8TIE - chains q and r of the 14 polymer chains in the assembly; structure by electron microscopy, 8.10 A resolution (very low resolution: no residue pairs are listed; an interface is given only as per-side residue counts).

== Chain q ==
Molecule: Nucleoporin NUP84
Organism: Saccharomyces cerevisiae
UniProt: P52891 (NUP84_YEAST); residues 1-726 here = UniProt positions 1-726
Chain sequence (726 residues; each row starts with the number of its first residue):
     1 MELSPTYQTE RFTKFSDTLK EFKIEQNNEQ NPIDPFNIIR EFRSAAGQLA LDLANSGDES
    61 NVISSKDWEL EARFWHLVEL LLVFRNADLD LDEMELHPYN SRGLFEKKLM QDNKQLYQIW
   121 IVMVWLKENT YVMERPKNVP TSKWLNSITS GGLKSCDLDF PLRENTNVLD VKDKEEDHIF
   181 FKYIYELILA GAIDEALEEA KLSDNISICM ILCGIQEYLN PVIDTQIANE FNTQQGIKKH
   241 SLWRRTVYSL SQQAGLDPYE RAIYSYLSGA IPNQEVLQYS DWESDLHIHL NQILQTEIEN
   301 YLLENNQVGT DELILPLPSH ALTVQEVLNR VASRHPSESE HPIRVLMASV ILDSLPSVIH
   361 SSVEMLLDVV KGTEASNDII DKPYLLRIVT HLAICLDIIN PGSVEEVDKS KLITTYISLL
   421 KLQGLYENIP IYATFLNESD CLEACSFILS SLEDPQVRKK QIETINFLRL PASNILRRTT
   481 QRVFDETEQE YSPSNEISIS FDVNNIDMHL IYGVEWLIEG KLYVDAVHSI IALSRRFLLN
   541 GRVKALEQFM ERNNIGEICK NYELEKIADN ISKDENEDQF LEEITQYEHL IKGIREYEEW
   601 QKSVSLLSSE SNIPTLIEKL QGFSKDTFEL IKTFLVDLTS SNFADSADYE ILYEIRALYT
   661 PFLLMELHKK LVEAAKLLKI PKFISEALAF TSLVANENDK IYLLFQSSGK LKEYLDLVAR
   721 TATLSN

== Chain r ==
Molecule: NUP133 isoform 1
Organism: Saccharomyces cerevisiae
UniProt: A0A6V8RYD2 (A0A6V8RYD2_YEASX); numbering as in UniProt (aligned over 1-1157)
Chain sequence (1157 residues; numbered 1 to 1157; the number before each row is that of its first residue):
     1 MSEKKVHLRL RKELSVPIAV VENESLAQLS YEEESQASLM DISMEQQQLR LHSHFDNSKV
    61 FTENNRYIVK TLQTDYSSGF SNDDELNGYI DMQIGYGLVN DHKKVYIWNI HSTQKDTPYI
   121 TVPFRSDDND EIAVAPRCIL TFPATMDESP LALNPNDQDE TGGLIIIKGS KAIYYEDINS
   181 INNLNFKLSE KFSHELELPI NSSGGEKCDL MLNCEPAGIV LSTNMGRIFF ITIRNSMGKP
   241 QLKLGKLLNK PFKLGIWSKI FNTNSSVVSL RNGPILGKGT RLVYITTNKG IFQTWQLSAT
   301 NSHPTKLIDV NIYEAILESL QDLYPFAHGT LKIWDSHPLQ DESSQLFLSS IYDSSCNETY
   361 YILSTIIFDS SSNSFTIFST YRLNTFMESI TDTKFKPKIF IPQMENANDT NEVTSILVMF
   421 PNAVVITQVN SKLDSSYSMR RKWEDIVSLR NDIDIIGSGY DSKSLYVLTK QMGVLQFFVK
   481 ENEETNSKPE VGFVKSHVDQ AVYFSKINAN PIDFNLPPEI SLDQESIEHD LKLTSEEIFH
   541 SNGKYIPPML NTLGQHLSVR KEFFQNFLTF VAKNFNYKIS PELKLDLIEK FEILNCCIKF
   601 NSIIRQSDVL NDIWEKTLSN YNLTQNEHLT TKTVVINSPD VFPVIFKQFL NHVVFVLFPS
   661 QNQNFKLNVT NLINLCFYDG ILEEGEKTIR YELLELDPME VDTSKLPWFI NFDYLNCINQ
   721 CFFDFTFACE EEGSLDSYKE GLLKIVKILY YQFNQFKIWI NTQPVKSVNA NDNFININNL
   781 YDDNHLDWNH VLCKVNLKEQ CIQIAEFYKD LSGLVQTLQT LDQNDSTTVS LYETFFNEFP
   841 KEFSFTLFEY LIKHKKLNDL IFRFPQQHDV LIQFFQESAP KYGHVAWIQQ ILDGSYADAM
   901 NTLKNITVDD SKKGESLSEC ELHLNVAKLS SLLVEKDNLD INTLRKIQYN LDTIDAEKNI
   961 SNKLKKGEVQ ICKRFKNGSI REVFNILVEE LKSTTVVNLS DLVELYSMLD DEESLFIPLR
  1021 LLSVDGNLLN FEVKKFLNAL VWRRIVLLNA SNEGDKLLQH IVKRVFDEEL PKNNDFPLPS
  1081 VDLLCDKSLL TPEYISETYG RFPIDQNAIR EEIYEEISQV ETLNSDNSLE IKLHSTIGSV
  1141 AKEKNYTINY ETNTVEY

== Chain q / chain r interface ==
At this resolution (8 A) residue pairs are not listed: 39 residues of chain q and 31 of chain r lie at the interface.

== Summary ==
39 residues of chain q face 31 of chain r across their interface.
Here chain q is Nucleoporin NUP84 and chain r is NUP133 isoform 1, both from Saccharomyces cerevisiae. Entry
8TIE (Double nuclear outer ring of Nup84-complexes from the yeast NPC) was determined by electron microscopy
together with 8T9L from the same study.
